PDB entry 7Q13 | electron microscopy, 3.00 A resolution | chains B and D of the 8 polymer chains in the assembly

Chain B (and D):
Protein: Glycogen [starch] synthase, muscle
Source organism: Homo sapiens
Notes: EC 2.4.1.11; chain D of this document is another copy of the same molecule, construct and numbering; everything in this record applies to it too
UniProt: P13807 (GYS1_HUMAN); residues 1-737 here = UniProt positions 1-737
Amino-acid sequence (737 residues; row label = number of the first residue in the row):
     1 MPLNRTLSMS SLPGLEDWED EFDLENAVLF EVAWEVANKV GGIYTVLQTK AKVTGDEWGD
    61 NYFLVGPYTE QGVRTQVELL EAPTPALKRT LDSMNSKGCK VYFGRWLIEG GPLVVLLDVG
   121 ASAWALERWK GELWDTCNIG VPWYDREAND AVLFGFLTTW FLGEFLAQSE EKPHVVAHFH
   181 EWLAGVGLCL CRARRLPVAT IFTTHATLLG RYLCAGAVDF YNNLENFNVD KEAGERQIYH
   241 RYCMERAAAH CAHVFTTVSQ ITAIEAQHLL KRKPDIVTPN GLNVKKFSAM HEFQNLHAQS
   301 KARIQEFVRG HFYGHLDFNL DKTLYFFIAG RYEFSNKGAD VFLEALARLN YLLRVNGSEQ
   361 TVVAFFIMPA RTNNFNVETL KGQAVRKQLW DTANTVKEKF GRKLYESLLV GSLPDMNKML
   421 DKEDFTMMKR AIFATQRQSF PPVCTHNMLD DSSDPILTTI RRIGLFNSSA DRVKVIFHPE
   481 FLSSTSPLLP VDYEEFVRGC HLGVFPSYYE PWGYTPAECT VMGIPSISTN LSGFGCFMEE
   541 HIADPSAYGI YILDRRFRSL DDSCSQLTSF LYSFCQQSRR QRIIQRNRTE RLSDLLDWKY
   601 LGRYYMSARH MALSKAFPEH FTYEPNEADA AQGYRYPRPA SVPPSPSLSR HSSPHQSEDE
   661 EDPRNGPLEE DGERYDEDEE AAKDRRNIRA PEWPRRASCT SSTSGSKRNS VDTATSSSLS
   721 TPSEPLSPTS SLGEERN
Not modelled in the structure: 1-28, 619-737
Ligand contacts:
  - 6-O-phosphono-alpha-D-glucopyranose (G6P), molecule 1: Ala289, His291, Glu292
  - 6-O-phosphono-alpha-D-glucopyranose (G6P), molecule 2: Gln294, His297, Ala298, Lys301, His501, Arg579, Arg582, Ile583, Arg586
  - alpha-D-glucopyranose (GLC): Gly42, Ile43, Glu181, His205, Ala206, Arg211, Val258, Asn280, Arg331, Glu510, Pro511, Trp512, Gly513, Tyr514
  - UDP (uridine-5'-diphosphate): Lys39, Gly41, Gly42, Thr45, Arg211, Ala329, Gly330, Arg331, Lys337, Ile367, Phe481, Leu482, Tyr493, Gly513, Tyr514, Thr515, Glu518
UniProt features mapped onto this chain:
  - binding site (UDP): Lys39, Arg331, Thr515
  - binding site (UDP-alpha-D-glucose): His205, Arg211, Arg331, Glu510, Trp512, Gly513
  - binding site (alpha-D-glucose 6-phosphate): His291, Glu292, Gln294, His297, Lys301, His501, Arg582, Arg586
  - modified residue: Ser8 (Phosphoserine), Ser11 (Phosphoserine), Ser412 (Phosphoserine), Ser641 (Phosphoserine), Ser645 (Phosphoserine), Ser649 (Phosphoserine), Ser652 (Phosphoserine), Ser653 (Phosphoserine), Ser657 (Phosphoserine), Ser698 (Phosphoserine), Thr700 (Phosphothreonine), Ser710 (Phosphoserine), Thr721 (Phosphothreonine), Ser727 (Phosphoserine), Ser731 (Phosphoserine)
From the paper describing this entry:
  - binding site for 6-O-phosphono-alpha-D-glucopyranose: His291, Glu292, Gln294, Lys301, His501, Arg579, Arg582, Arg586
  - binding site for UDP: Gly41, Arg331, Lys337, Ile367, Phe481, Tyr493, Glu518
  - binding site for alpha-D-glucopyranose: His205, Ala206, Arg211, Glu510, Pro511, Trp512, Gly513, Tyr514
  - mutagenesis - R582A/R586A: abolished binding to 6-O-phosphono-alpha-D-glucopyranose

How chain B and chain D interact:
Contacting residue pairs (20; chain B residue first):
  Ser288(B) with Arg579(D); Arg580(D); Ile583(D)
  Ala289(B) with Ile583(D), hydrophobic
  Met290(B) with Arg580(D), hydrogen bond; Ile583(D), hydrophobic; Ile584(D), hydrophobic; Asn587(D)
  His291(B) with His291(D); Gln294(D)
  Gln294(B) with His291(D)
  Asn295(B) with Asn295(D), hydrogen bond
  Arg579(B) with Ser288(D)
  Arg580(B) with Ser288(D); Met290(D), hydrogen bond
  Ile583(B) with Ser288(D); Ala289(D), hydrophobic; Met290(D), hydrophobic
  Ile584(B) with Met290(D), hydrophobic
  Asn587(B) with Met290(D)
Interface residues without a listed pair, chain B (13 interface residues in all): Lys286, Phe287
Interface residues without a listed pair, chain D (13 interface residues in all): Lys286, Phe287

Summary:
The chain B/chain D interface involves 13 residues from each chain, with 3 hydrogen bonds. Among the polar
pairs are Met290(B)-Arg580(D) and Asn295(B)-Asn295(D). Chain B binds 6-O-phosphono-alpha-D-glucopyranose, UDP
and alpha-D-glucopyranose. From the paper: a binding site for 6-O-phosphono-alpha-D-glucopyranose at
His291(B), Glu292(B) and Gln294(B) among others; R582A/R586A of chain B abolish binding to
6-O-phosphono-alpha-D-glucopyranose.
Chain B and chain D are both Glycogen [starch] synthase, muscle (Homo sapiens); the structure, Human GYS1-GYG1
complex activated state bound to glucose-6-phosphate, uridine diphosphate, and glucose, was determined by
electron microscopy (same publication as 7Q0B, 7Q0S and 7Q12).
